3A8E - chains A and C of the 4 polymer chains in the assembly; structure by X-ray diffraction, 3.00 A resolution.

[Chain A (and C)]
Protein: Cellulose synthase operon protein D
Source organism: Acetobacter xylinus
Notes: chain C of this document is another copy of the same molecule, construct and numbering; everything in this record applies to it too
Reference sequence: P37719 (ACSD_ACEXY); residue numbers follow UniProt; this construct covers 1-156
Amino-acid sequence (162 residues; each row starts with the number of its first residue):
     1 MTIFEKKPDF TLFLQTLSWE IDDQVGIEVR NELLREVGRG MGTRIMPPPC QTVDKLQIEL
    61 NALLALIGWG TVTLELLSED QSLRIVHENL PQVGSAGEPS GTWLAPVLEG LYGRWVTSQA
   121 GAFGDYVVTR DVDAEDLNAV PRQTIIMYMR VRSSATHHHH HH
Disordered / not traced: 1-3, 152-162 (chain C: 1-3)
Sequence notes: expression tag (157-162)
What the authors report for this chain:
  - binding site for beta-D-glucopyranose: Lys6, Asp9, Thr11, Gln15, Ala62, Ala65, Leu66, Gln92

[Chain A / chain C interface]
Contacting residue pairs (15):
  Gln15(A) - Glu59(C)  hydrogen bond
  Gln15(A) - Ala62(C)
  Trp19(A) - Pro48(C)  hydrophobic
  Trp19(A) - Pro49(C)
  Gln92(A) - Ile58(C)
  Gly94(A) - Ile58(C)
  Gly94(A) - Glu59(C)
  Ser95(A) - Lys55(C)  hydrogen bond (backbone-side chain)
  Ser95(A) - Ile58(C)
  Ser95(A) - Glu59(C)  hydrogen bond
  Ser100(A) - Asp54(C)
  Ser100(A) - Lys55(C)  hydrogen bond
  Ser100(A) - Ile58(C)
  Arg142(A) - Asp54(C)  salt bridge
  Arg142(A) - Ile58(C)
Also at the interface, not in a pair above, chain A (8 interface residues in all): Gly97

[Overview]
8 residues of chain A face 7 of chain C across their interface, with 4 hydrogen bonds and 1 salt bridge. Among
the polar pairs are Arg142(A)-Asp54(C), Gln15(A)-Glu59(C) and Ser95(A)-Lys55(C). From the paper: a binding
site for beta-D-glucopyranose at Lys6(A), Asp9(A) and Thr11(A) among others.
Both chains are Cellulose synthase operon protein D (Acetobacter xylinus). Entry 3A8E (The structure of AxCesD
octamer complexed with cellopentaose) was determined by X-ray diffraction (same publication as 3AJ1 and 3AJ2).
